Entry 7Z0S (electron microscopy, 2.60 A resolution); this record covers chains E and F of the 6 polymer chains in the assembly.

Chain E:
Name: Formate hydrogenlyase subunit 5
From: Escherichia coli K-12
Notes: engineered mutation(s): internal deca-His-Gly-Ser sequence after Gly83
UniProtKB: P16431 (HYCE_ECOLI); residue numbers follow UniProt; this construct covers 1-82, 84-569
Chain sequence (581 residues; numbered 1 to 569 plus 13 insertion-coded residues; 1 number in that range is skipped by the numbering (no residue carries it; nothing is unmodelled there); the number before each row is that of its first residue; a row labelled like 82A-82M holds insertion residues (82A, then the next letters in order)):
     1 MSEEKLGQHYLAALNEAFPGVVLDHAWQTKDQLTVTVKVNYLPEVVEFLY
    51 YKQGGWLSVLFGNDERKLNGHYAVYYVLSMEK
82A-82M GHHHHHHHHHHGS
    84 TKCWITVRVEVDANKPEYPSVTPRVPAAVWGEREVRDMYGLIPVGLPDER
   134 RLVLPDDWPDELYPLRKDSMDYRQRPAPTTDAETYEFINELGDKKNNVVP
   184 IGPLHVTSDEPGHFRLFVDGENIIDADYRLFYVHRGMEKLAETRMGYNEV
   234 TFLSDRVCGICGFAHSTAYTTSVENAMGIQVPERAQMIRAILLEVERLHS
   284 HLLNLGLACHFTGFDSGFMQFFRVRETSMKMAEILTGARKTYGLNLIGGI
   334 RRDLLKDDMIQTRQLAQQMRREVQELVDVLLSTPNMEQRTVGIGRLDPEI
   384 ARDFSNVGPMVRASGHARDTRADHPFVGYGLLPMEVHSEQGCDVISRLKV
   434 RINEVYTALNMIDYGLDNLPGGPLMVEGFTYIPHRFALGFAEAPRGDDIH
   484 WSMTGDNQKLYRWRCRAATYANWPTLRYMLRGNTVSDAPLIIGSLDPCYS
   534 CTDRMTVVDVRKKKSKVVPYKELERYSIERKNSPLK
Not modelled in the structure: 1-4, 82A-82M, 538-569
Sequence notes: expression tag (82B-82M)
Metal / ion sites: Ni2+: Cys241, Cys244, Cys531, Cys534; carbonmonoxide-(dicyano) iron Fe: Cys244, Cys534
Small-molecule neighbours:
  - DR9 (1-cis-9-octadecanoyl-2-cis-9-hexadecanoyl phosphatidyl glycerol): Ser365, Thr366, Pro367, Asn368
  - carbonmonoxide-(dicyano) iron (FCO): Cys244, His248, Ala476, Pro477, Arg478, Gly479, Asp481, Ala500, Ala501, Thr502, Cys531, Cys534
What the authors report for this chain:
  - catalytic residues: Glu193, His284, Arg395, Glu437
  - Ni2+ coordination: Cys531
  - catalytic residues: Ser283, Arg478, Asp529 (proposed by the authors, not directly observed)

Chain F:
Name: Formate hydrogenlyase subunit 6
From: Escherichia coli K-12
UniProtKB: P16432 (HYCF_ECOLI); numbering as in UniProt (aligned over 1-180)
Chain sequence (180 residues; each row starts with the number of its first residue):
     1 MFTFIKKVIKTGTATSSYPLEPIAVDKNFRGKPEQNPQQCIGCAACVNAC
    51 PSNALTVETDLATGELAWEFNLGHCIFCGRCEEVCPTAAIKLSQEYELAV
   101 WKKEDFLQQSRFALCNCRVCNRPFAVQKEIDYAIALLKHNGDSRAENHRE
   151 SFETCPECKRQKCLVPSDRIELTRHMKEAI
Not modelled in the structure: 1, 166-180
Metal / ion sites: 4Fe-4S cluster Fe site 1: Cys40, Cys43, Cys46, Cys85; 4Fe-4S cluster Fe site 2: Cys50, Cys75, Cys78, Cys81; Fe ion: Cys117, Cys120, Cys155, Cys158
Small-molecule neighbours:
  - 4Fe-4S cluster (SF4), molecule 1: Pro33, Ala49, Cys50, Pro51, Ser52, Ala54, Leu55, Phe70, Cys75, Ile76, Phe77, Cys78, Gly79, Arg80, Cys81, Leu92
  - 4Fe-4S cluster (SF4), molecule 2: Gln35, Cys40, Ile41, Gly42, Cys43, Ala44, Ala45, Cys46, Trp68, Cys85, Pro86, Thr87, Ala89, Ile90
Swiss-Prot annotation at these positions:
  - binding site ([4Fe-4S] cluster): Cys40, Cys43, Cys46, Cys50, Cys75, Cys78, Cys81, Cys85
What the authors report for this chain:
  - Fe ion coordination: Cys117, Cys120, Cys155, Cys158

How chain E and chain F interact:
Contacting residue pairs - 43 pairs, chain E then chain F:
  Arg227(E) - Pro51(F)  hydrogen bond (side chain-backbone)
  Arg227(E) - Ser52(F)
  Arg227(E) - Asn53(F)
  Met228(E) - Pro51(F)
  Phe235(E) - Cys78(F)  hydrophobic
  Phe235(E) - Arg80(F)
  Arg239(E) - Ile76(F)  hydrogen bond (side chain-backbone)
  Phe297(E) - Phe4(F)  hydrophobic
  Ser299(E) - Phe4(F)
  Gln303(E) - Lys7(F)
  Arg306(E) - Lys7(F)
  Arg306(E) - Thr11(F)
  Arg306(E) - Ala14(F)
  Lys313(E) - Ala24(F)
  Lys313(E) - Asp26(F)
  Glu316(E) - Val25(F)
  Glu316(E) - Asp26(F)  hydrogen bond (side chain-backbone)
  Glu316(E) - Phe29(F)
  Thr319(E) - Arg30(F)  hydrogen bond (backbone-side chain)
  Gly320(E) - Asn28(F)
  Gly320(E) - Phe29(F)
  Gly320(E) - Arg30(F)  hydrogen bond (backbone-backbone)
  Ala321(E) - Arg30(F)
  Thr324(E) - Arg30(F)  hydrogen bond (backbone-side chain)
  Tyr325(E) - Arg30(F)  hydrogen bond (backbone-side chain)
  Gly326(E) - Arg30(F)
  Leu329(E) - Arg80(F)
  Leu329(E) - Glu83(F)
  Arg334(E) - Cys78(F)  hydrogen bond (side chain-backbone)
  Arg334(E) - Gly79(F)  hydrogen bond (side chain-backbone)
  Arg334(E) - Arg80(F)
  Arg334(E) - Glu83(F)  salt bridge
  Arg335(E) - Asp26(F)  salt bridge
  Arg335(E) - Asn28(F)
  Glu355(E) - Lys7(F)  salt bridge
  Glu358(E) - Lys7(F)  salt bridge
  Glu358(E) - Lys10(F)  salt bridge
  Leu359(E) - Lys7(F)
  Val362(E) - Thr3(F)
  Val362(E) - Phe4(F)
  Val362(E) - Lys7(F)
  Ser365(E) - Thr3(F)
  Pro367(E) - Phe2(F)  hydrophobic
Also at the interface, not in a pair above, chain E (30 interface residues in all): Glu232, Ile317, Asp340, Asp341, Asp361
Also at the interface, not in a pair above, chain F (24 interface residues in all): Lys27, Asn48, Ala49

Summary:
Chain E and chain F form an interface of 30 and 24 residues respectively, with 9 hydrogen bonds and 5 salt
bridges. Polar contacts include Arg334(E)-Glu83(F), Arg335(E)-Asp26(F) and Glu355(E)-Lys7(F). From the paper:
catalytic residues Glu193(E), His284(E) and Arg395(E) among others; Fe ion coordination by Cys117(F),
Cys120(F) and Cys155(F) among others.
Chain E is Formate hydrogenlyase subunit 5 and chain F is Formate hydrogenlyase subunit 6, both from
Escherichia coli K-12; the structure, Structure of the Escherichia coli formate hydrogenlyase complex
(anaerobic preparation, without formate dehydrogenase H), was determined by electron microscopy (same
publication as 7Z0T).
